Entry 4ASU (X-ray diffraction, 2.60 A resolution); this record covers chains G and I of the 9 polymer chains in the assembly.

Chain G:
Name: ATP synthase subunit gamma, mitochondrial
From: Bos taurus
UniProt: P05631 (ATPG_BOVIN); residues 1-273 here correspond to UniProt positions 323-595 (UniProt number = residue number + 322)
Chain sequence (273 residues; each row starts with the number of its first residue):
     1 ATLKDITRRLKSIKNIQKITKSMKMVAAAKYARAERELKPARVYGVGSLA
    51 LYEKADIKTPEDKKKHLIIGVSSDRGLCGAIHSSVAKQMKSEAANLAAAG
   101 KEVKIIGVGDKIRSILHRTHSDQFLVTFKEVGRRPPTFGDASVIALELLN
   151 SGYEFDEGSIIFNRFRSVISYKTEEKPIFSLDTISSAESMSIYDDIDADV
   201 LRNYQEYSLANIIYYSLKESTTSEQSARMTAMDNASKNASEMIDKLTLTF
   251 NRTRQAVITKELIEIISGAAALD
Disordered / not traced: 48-66, 87-104, 117-126, 149-158, 174-205, 271-273

Chain I:
Name: ATP synthase subunit epsilon, mitochondrial
From: Bos taurus
UniProt: P05632 (ATP5E_BOVIN); residues 1-50 here correspond to UniProt positions 2-51 (UniProt number = residue number + 1)
Chain sequence (50 residues; each row starts with the number of its first residue):
     1 VAYWRQAGLSYIRYSQICAKAVRDALKTEFKANAMKTSGSTIKIVKVKKE
Disordered / not traced: 1-9, 26-40, 48-50

Interface between chain G and chain I:
Contacting residue pairs (22; chain G residue first):
  Thr127(G) with Val45(I), hydrogen bond (backbone-backbone)
  Phe128(G) with Ile42(I), hydrophobic
  Lys129(G) with Ile42(I); Lys43(I), hydrogen bond (backbone-backbone); Val45(I)
  Glu130(G) with Thr41(I); Ile42(I)
  Gly139(G) with Gln16(I)
  Asp140(G) with Thr41(I), hydrogen bond (side chain-backbone); Ile42(I), hydrogen bond (side chain-backbone)
  Ser142(G) with Ile12(I); Gln16(I)
  Val143(G) with Ile44(I), hydrophobic
  Leu146(G) with Ile12(I), hydrophobic; Arg13(I); Gln16(I)
  Glu147(G) with Ile44(I)
  Glu206(G) with Ile12(I)
  Tyr207(G) with Tyr11(I), hydrophobic; Ile12(I), hydrophobic; Ser15(I)
  Ala210(G) with Ile12(I), hydrophobic
Other interface residues (no listed pair), chain G (16 interface residues in all): Arg113, Val131, Arg134

Overview:
Chain G and chain I form an interface of 16 and 10 residues respectively, with 4 hydrogen bonds. Polar pairs
include Asp140(G)-Thr41(I), Asp140(G)-Ile42(I) and Thr127(G)-Val45(I).
Chain G is ATP synthase subunit gamma, mitochondrial and chain I is ATP synthase subunit epsilon,
mitochondrial, both from Bos taurus; the structure, F1-ATPase in which all three catalytic sites contain bound
nucleotide, with magnesium ion released in the ..., was determined by X-ray diffraction.
